6Z2X - chains D and F of the 4 polymer chains in the assembly; structure by electron microscopy, 3.20 A resolution.

[Chain D]
Molecule: DNA damage checkpoint protein LCD1
Source organism: Saccharomyces cerevisiae S288C
UniProt: Q04377 (LCD1_YEAST); residue numbers follow UniProt; this construct covers 1-747
Chain sequence (747 residues; each row starts with the number of its first residue):
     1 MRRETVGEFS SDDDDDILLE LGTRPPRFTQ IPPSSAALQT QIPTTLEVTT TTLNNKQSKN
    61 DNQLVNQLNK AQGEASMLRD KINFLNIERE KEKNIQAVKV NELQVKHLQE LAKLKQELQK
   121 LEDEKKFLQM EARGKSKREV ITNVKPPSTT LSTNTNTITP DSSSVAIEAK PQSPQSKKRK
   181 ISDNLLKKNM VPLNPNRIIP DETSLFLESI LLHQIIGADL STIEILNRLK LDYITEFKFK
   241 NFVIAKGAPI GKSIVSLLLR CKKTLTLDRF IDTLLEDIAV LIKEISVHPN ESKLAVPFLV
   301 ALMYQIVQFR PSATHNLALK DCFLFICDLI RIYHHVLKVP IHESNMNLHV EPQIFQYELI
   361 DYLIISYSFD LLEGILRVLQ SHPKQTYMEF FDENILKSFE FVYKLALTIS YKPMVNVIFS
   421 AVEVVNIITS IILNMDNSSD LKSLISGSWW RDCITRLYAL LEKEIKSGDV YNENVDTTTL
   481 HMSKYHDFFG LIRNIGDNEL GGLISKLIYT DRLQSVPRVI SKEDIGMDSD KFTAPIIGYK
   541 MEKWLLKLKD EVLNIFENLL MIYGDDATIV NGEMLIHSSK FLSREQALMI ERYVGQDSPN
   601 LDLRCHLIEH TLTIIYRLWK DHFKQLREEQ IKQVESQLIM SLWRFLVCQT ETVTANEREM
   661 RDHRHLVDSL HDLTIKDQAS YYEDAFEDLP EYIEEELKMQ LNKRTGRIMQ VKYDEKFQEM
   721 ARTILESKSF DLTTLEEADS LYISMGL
Disordered / not traced: 1-185, 528-531
UniProt features mapped onto this chain:
  - modified residue (Phosphoserine): Ser10, Ser11, Ser76
  - mutagenesis: Lys177 (K177A: Impairs dsDNA and ssDNA binding of the MEC1-LCD1 complex), Arg179 (R179A: Impairs dsDNA and ssDNA binding of the MEC1-LCD1 complex)

[Chain F]
Molecule: Serine/threonine-protein kinase MEC1
Source organism: Saccharomyces cerevisiae S288C
Notes: EC 2.7.11.1
UniProt: P38111 (ATR_YEAST); numbering as in UniProt; present here: 1-1081, 1089-2368
Chain sequence (2368 residues; numbered 1 to 2368 plus 6 insertion-coded residues; 6 numbers in that range are skipped by the numbering (no residue carries them; nothing is unmodelled there); the number before each row is that of its first residue; a row labelled like 1085A-1085F holds insertion residues (1085A, then the next letters in order)):
     1 MESHVKYLDE LILAIKDLNS GVDSKVQIKK VPTDPSSSQE YAKSLKILNT LIRNLKDQRR
    61 NNIMKNDTIF SKTVSALALL LEYNPFLLVM KDSNGNFEIQ RLIDDFLNIS VLNYDNYHRI
   121 WFMRRKLGSW CKACVEFYGK PAKFQLTAHF ENTMNLYEQA LTEVLLGKTE LLKFYDTLKG
   181 LYILLYWFTS EYSTFGNSIA FLDSSLGFTK FDFNFQRLIR IVLYVFDSCE LAALEYAEIQ
   241 LKYISLVVDY VCNRTISTAL DAPALVCCEQ LKFVLTTMHH FLDNKYGLLD NDPTMAKGIL
   301 RLYSLCISND FSKCFVDHFP IDQWADFSQS EHFPFTQLTN KALSIVYFDL KRRSLPVEAL
   361 KYDNKFNIWV YQSEPDSSLK NVTSPFDDRY KQLEKLRLLV LKKFNKTERG TLLKYRVNQL
   421 SPGFFQRAGN DFKLILNEAS VSIQTCFKTN NITRLTSWTV ILGRLACLES EKFSGTLPNS
   481 TKDMDNWYVC HLCDIEKTGN PFVRINPNRP EAAGKSEIFR ILHSNFLSHP NIDEFSESLL
   541 SGILFSLHRI FSHFQPPKLT DGNGQINKSF KLVQKCFMNS NRYLRLLSTR IIPLFNISDS
   601 HNSEDEHTAT LIKFLQSQKL PVVKENLVIA WTQLTLTTSN DVFDTLLLKL IDIFNSDDYS
   661 LRIMMTLQIK NMAKILKKTP YQLLSPILPV LLRQLGKNLV ERKVGFQNLI ELLGYSSKTI
   721 LDIFQRYIIP YAIIQYKSDV LSEIAKIMCD GDTSLINQMK VNLLKKNSRQ IFAVALVKHG
   781 LFSLDILETL FLNRAPTFDK GYITAYLPDY KTLAEITKLY KNSVTKDASD SENANMILCS
   841 LRFLITNFEK DKRHGSKYKN INNWTDDQEQ AFQKKLQDNI LGIFQVFSSD IHDVEGRTTY
   901 YEKLRVINGI SFLIIYAPKK SIISALAQIS ICLQTGLGLK EVRYEAFRCW HLLVRHLNDE
   961 ELSTVIDSLI AFILQKWSEF NGKLRNIVYS ILDTLIKEKS DLILKLKPYT TLALVGKPEL
  1021 GILARDGQFA RMVNKIRSTT DLIPIFANNL KSSNKYVINQ NLDDIEVYLR RKQTERSIDF
  1081 T
  1085 P
1085A-1085F KKVGQT
  1089 SDITLVLGAL LDTSHKFRNL DKDLCEKCAK CISMIGVLDV TKHEFKRTTY SENEVYDLND
  1149 SVQTIKFLIW VINDILVPAF WQSENPSKQL FVALVIQESL KYCGLSSESW DMNHKELYPN
  1209 EAKLWEKFNS VSKTTIYPLL SSLYLAQSWK EYVPLKYPSN NFKEGYKIWV KRFTLDLLKT
  1269 GTTENHPLHV FSSLIREDDG SLSNFLLPYI SLDIIIKAEK GTPYADILNG IIIEFDSIFT
  1329 CNLEGMNNLQ VDSLRMCYES IFRVFEYCKK WATEFKQNYS KLHGTFIIKD TKTTNMLLRI
  1389 DEFLRTTPSD LLAQRSLETD SFERSALYLE QCYRQNPHDK NQNGQLLKNL QITYEEIGDI
  1449 DSLDGVLRTF ATGNLVSKIE ELQYSENWKL AQDCFNVLGK FSDDPKTTTR MLKSMYDHQL
  1509 YSQIISNSSF HSSDGKISLS PDVKEWYSIG LEAANLEGNV QTLKNWVEQI ESLRNIDDRE
  1569 VLLQYNIAKA LIAISNEDPL RTQKYIHNSF RLIGTNFITS SKETTLLKKQ NLLMKLHSLY
  1629 DLSFLSSAKD KFEYKSNTTI LDYRMERIGA DFVPNHYILS MRKSFDQLKM NEQADADLGK
  1689 TFFTLAQLAR NNARLDIASE SLMHCLERRL PQAELEFAEI LWKQGENDRA LKIVQEIHEK
  1749 YQENSSVNAR DRAAVLLKFT EWLDLSNNSA SEQIIKQYQD IFQIDSKWDK PYYSIGLYYS
  1809 RLLERKKAEG YITNGRFEYR AISYFLLAFE KNTAKVRENL PKVITFWLDI AAASISEAPG
  1869 NRKEMLSKAT EDICSHVEEA LQHCPTYIWY FVLTQLLSRL LHSHQSSAQI IMHILLSLAV
  1929 EYPSHILWYI TALVNSNSSK RVLRGKHILE KYRQHSQNPH DLVSSALDLT KALTRVCLQD
  1989 VKSITSRSGK SLEKDFKFDM NVAPSAMVVP VRKNLDIISP LESNSMRGYQ PFRPVVSIIR
  2049 FGSSYKVFSS LKKPKQLNII GSDGNIYGIM CKKEDVRQDN QYMQFATTMD FLLSKDIASR
  2109 KRSLGINIYS VLSLREDCGI LEMVPNVVTL RSILSTKYES LKIKYSLKSL HDRWQHTAVD
  2169 GKLEFYMEQV DKFPPILYQW FLENFPDPIN WFNARNTYAR SYAVMAMVGH ILGLGDRHCE
  2229 NILLDIQTGK VLHVDLDCLF EKGKRLPVPE IVPFRLTPNL LDALGIIGTE GTFKKSSEVT
  2289 LALMRKNEVA LMNVIETIMY DRNMDHSIQK ALKVLRNKIR GIDPQDGLVL SVAGQTETLI
  2349 QEATSEDNLS KMYIGWLPFW
Disordered / not traced: 1, 33-43, 475-479, 1085A-1085F, 1868-1869, 1991-2003, 2031-2035
Construct notes: engineered mutation Leu2244 (Phe in P38111)
UniProt features mapped onto this chain:
  - region: Val2055 to Lys2061 (G-loop), Gly2221 to Asn2229 (Catalytic loop), His2241 to Thr2265 (Activation loop)
  - mutagenesis: Val225 (V225G: In MEC1-101; impairs both the G1/S and intra-S damage checkpoints but not the G2/M damage checkpoint; when associated with P-552 and S-781), Ser552 (S552P: In MEC1-101; impairs both the G1/S and intra-S damage checkpoints but not the G2/M damage checkpoint; when associated with S-225 and S-781), Leu781 (L781S: In MEC1-101; impairs both the G1/S and intra-S damage checkpoints but not the G2/M damage checkpoint; when associated with S-225 and P-552), Phe1179 (F1179S: In MEC1-100; impairs both the G1/S and intra-S damage checkpoints but not the G2/M damage checkpoint; when associated with S-1700), Asn1700 (N1700S: In MEC1-100; impairs both the G1/S and intra-S damage checkpoints but not the G2/M damage checkpoint; when associated with S-1179), Asp2224 (D2224A: Impairs kinase activity; when associated with K-2229), Asn2229 (N2229K: Impairs kinase activity; when associated with A-2224), Asp2243 (D2243E: Impairs kinase activity), Met2360 to Ile2362 (In MEC1-85; disrupts interaction with RFA1 and severely impairs kinase activity), Phe2367 to Trp2368 (In MEC1-87; decreases the level of MEC1 and impairs viability)
Metal / ion sites: Zn2+: Cys490, Cys493, His553; Mg2+ site 1: Asp2243 (together with AMP-PNP); Mg2+ site 2: Asp2245 (together with AMP-PNP)
Ligand contacts: AMP-PNP (ANP; phosphoaminophosphonic acid-adenylate ester): Phe2056, Ser2058, Leu2059, Lys2060, Pro2062, Lys2080, Glu2082, Tyr2117, Leu2129, Glu2130, Met2131, Val2132, Val2135, Thr2137, His2226, Glu2228, Asn2229, Leu2231, Leu2240, Val2242, Asp2243, Asp2245
From the paper describing this entry:
  - mutagenesis - F2093A, H2241A, V2242A, D2245G, R2310A: decreased catalytic activity
  - mutagenesis - H2241A, V2242A, F2248A: decreased growth in response to hydroxyurea
  - mutagenesis - D2243N: abolished catalytic activity
  - mutagenesis - D2243N: abolished growth
  - mutagenesis - F2248A, D2313A (36 +/- 10 nM): decreased catalytic activity on Dpb11
  - mutagenesis - D2245G (95 +/- 25 nM): decreased binding to Dpb11
  - mutagenesis - D2245G: decreased growth in response to tel1Delta ddc1Delta
  - mutagenesis - M2312A (5.8 +/- 1.5 nM), H2314A (5.16 +/- 1.34 nM): increased catalytic activity on Dpb11
  - mutagenesis - M2312A, H2314A: increased growth in response to hydroxyurea
  - mutagenesis - M2091A: unchanged catalytic activity
  - mutagenesis - F2093A, D2245G (95 +/- 25 nM Dpb11): decreased signaling in response to Dpb11
  - mutagenesis - F2093A: decreased growth
  - mutagenesis - M2312A (5.8 +/- 1.5 nM Dpb11), H2314A: increased binding to Dpb11

[Interface between chain D and chain F]
Pairs across the interface (5):
  Asn241(D) with Asp322(F), hydrogen bond
  Lys263(D) with Asp283(F)
  Thr264(D) with Pro320(F); Gln323(F)
  Arg269(D) with Gln323(F), hydrogen bond (side chain-backbone)
Other interface residues (no listed pair), chain F (8 interface residues in all): Thr276, His279, Asp317, His318

[In short]
The interface between chain D and chain F involves 4 residues on one side and 8 on the other; the contacts
include 2 hydrogen bonds. Polar contacts include Asn241(D)-Asp322(F) and Arg269(D)-Gln323(F). The paper
reports that F2093A, H2241A and V2242A of chain F, among others, reduce catalytic activity; H2241A, V2242A and
F2248A of chain F reduce growth in response to hydroxyurea; 11 substitutions were tested in all.
Chain D is DNA damage checkpoint protein LCD1 and chain F is Serine/threonine-protein kinase MEC1, both from
Saccharomyces cerevisiae S288C; the structure, Mec1-Ddc2 (F2244L mutant) in complex with Mg AMP-PNP (State
II), was determined by electron microscopy together with 6Z2W and 6Z3A from the same study.
